PDB entry 7EZV | electron microscopy, 3.30 A resolution | chains H and L of the 5 polymer chains in the assembly

Chain H:
Name: 812 H
From: Homo sapiens
Amino-acid sequence (248 residues; row label = number of the first residue in the row; numbers below 1 keep their minus sign (Met-18 is residue -18)):
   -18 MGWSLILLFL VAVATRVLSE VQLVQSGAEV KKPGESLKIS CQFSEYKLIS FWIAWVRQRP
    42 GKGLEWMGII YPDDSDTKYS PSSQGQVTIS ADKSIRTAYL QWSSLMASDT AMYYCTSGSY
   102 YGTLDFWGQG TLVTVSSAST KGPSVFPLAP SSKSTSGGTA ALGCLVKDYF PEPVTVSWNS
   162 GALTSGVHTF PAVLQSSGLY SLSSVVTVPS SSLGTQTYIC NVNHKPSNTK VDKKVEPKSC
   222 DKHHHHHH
Not modelled in the structure: -18 to 1, 118-229
Disulfide bonds: Cys22-Cys96

Chain L:
Name: 812L
From: Homo sapiens
Amino-acid sequence (233 residues; row label = number of the first residue in the row; numbers below 1 keep their minus sign (Met-18 is residue -18)):
   -18 MGWSCIILFL VATATGVHSD IEITQSPSSL SASVGDRVTI SCRASQDIRT YVAWYQQRPG
    42 KVPRLLIYAA STLQSGVPSR FSGRGSGTDF TLTISSLQPE DVATYYCQQY NSAPLTFGGG
   102 AKVEIKRTVA APSVFIFPPS DEQLKSGTAS VVCLLNNFYP REAKVQWKVD NALQSGNSQE
   162 SVTEQDSKDS TYSLSSTLTL SKADYEKHKV YACEVTHQGL SSPVTKSFNR GEC
Not modelled in the structure: -18 to 0, 107-214
Disulfide bonds: Cys23-Cys88

Interface between chain H and chain L:
Contacting residue pairs - 25 pairs, chain H then chain L:
  Gln39(H) - Gln38(L)  hydrogen bond
  Gln39(H) - Tyr87(L)
  Gly44(H) - Tyr87(L)
  Leu45(H) - Pro44(L)  hydrophobic
  Leu45(H) - Tyr87(L)
  Leu45(H) - Phe98(L)
  Trp47(H) - Pro95(L)  hydrophobic
  Trp47(H) - Leu96(L)
  Pro62(H) - Asp1(L)
  Pro62(H) - Pro95(L)
  Tyr95(H) - Val43(L)  hydrophobic
  Tyr95(H) - Pro44(L)
  Tyr102(H) - Tyr91(L)
  Gly103(H) - Gln89(L)
  Gly103(H) - Leu96(L)
  Thr104(H) - Ala34(L)
  Thr104(H) - Tyr36(L)  hydrogen bond
  Thr104(H) - Leu46(L)
  Leu105(H) - Tyr36(L)  hydrogen bond (backbone-side chain)
  Leu105(H) - Leu46(L)
  Asp106(H) - Leu46(L)
  Asp106(H) - Tyr49(L)
  Trp108(H) - Tyr36(L)  hydrophobic
  Trp108(H) - Pro44(L)  hydrophobic
  Gly109(H) - Val43(L)
Other interface residues (no listed pair), chain H (16 interface residues in all): Lys43, Ser61, Gln110
Other interface residues (no listed pair), chain L (16 interface residues in all): Tyr32, Gln55

In short:
Chain H and chain L each contribute 16 residues to their interface, with 3 hydrogen bonds. Polar pairs include
Gln39(H)-Gln38(L), Thr104(H)-Tyr36(L) and Leu105(H)-Tyr36(L).
Here chain H is 812 H and chain L is 812L, both from Homo sapiens. Entry 7EZV (local CryoEM structure of the
SARS-CoV-2 S6PV2 in complex with BD-812 Fab and BD-836 Fab) was determined by electron microscopy (same
publication as 7EY0 and 7EYA).
